Entry 6N0Z (X-ray diffraction, 1.95 A resolution); this record covers chains A and E.

# Chain A (and E)
Protein: Diphosphomevalonate decarboxylase
Organism: Anaerolinea thermophila (strain DSM 14523 / JCM 11388 / NBRC 100420 / UNI-1)
Notes: EC 4.1.1.33; chain E of this document is another copy of the same molecule, construct and numbering; everything in this record applies to it too
UniProt: E8N6F3 (E8N6F3_ANATU); residues 1-326 here = UniProt positions 1-326
Amino-acid sequence (330 residues; each row starts with the number of its first residue; numbers below 1 keep their minus sign (Gly-3 is residue -3)):
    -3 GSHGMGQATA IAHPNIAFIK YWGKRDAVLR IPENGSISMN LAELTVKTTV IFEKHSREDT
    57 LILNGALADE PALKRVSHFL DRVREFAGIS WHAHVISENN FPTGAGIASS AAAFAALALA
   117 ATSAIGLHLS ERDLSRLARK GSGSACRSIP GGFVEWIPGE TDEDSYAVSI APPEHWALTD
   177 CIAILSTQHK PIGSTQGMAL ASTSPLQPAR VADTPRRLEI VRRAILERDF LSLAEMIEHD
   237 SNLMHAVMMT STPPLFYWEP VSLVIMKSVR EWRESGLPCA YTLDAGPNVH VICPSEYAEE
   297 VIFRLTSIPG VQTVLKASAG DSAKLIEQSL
Unresolved in the structure: -3 to -1, 323-326 (chain E: -3 to 1, 323-326)
Sequence notes: expression tag (-3 to 0); engineered mutation Lys20 (Asn in E8N6F3), Met194 (His in E8N6F3)
Small-molecule neighbours: DP6 ((3R)-3-hydroxy-5-{[(R)-hydroxy(phosphonooxy)phosphoryl]oxy}-3-methylpentanoic acid): Ala13, Ile15, Lys16, Tyr17, Trp18, Lys20, Arg26, Arg71, Ser106, Ser138, Gly139, Ser140, Arg143, Ser190, Thr191, Met194, Met240, Asp280, Ala281

# How chain A and chain E interact
Contacting residue pairs (55):
  Pro201(A) with Ala205(E); Asp209(E); Arg212(E); His235(E)
  Leu202(A) with Leu202(E); Arg206(E); Leu239(E), hydrophobic; Ala242(E), hydrophobic
  Ala205(A) with Pro201(E)
  Arg206(A) with Leu202(E)
  Asp209(A) with Pro201(E)
  Arg212(A) with Pro201(E)
  His235(A) with Pro201(E); Thr246(E)
  Asn238(A) with Met245(E); Thr246(E); Phe252(E)
  Leu239(A) with Pro201(E), hydrophobic; Leu202(E), hydrophobic; Thr246(E)
  Ala242(A) with Leu202(E), hydrophobic; Ala242(E), hydrophobic
  Met245(A) with Asn238(E), hydrogen bond (backbone-side chain); Met245(E), hydrophobic; Trp254(E), hydrophobic
  Thr246(A) with His235(E); Asn238(E); Leu239(E)
  Pro249(A) with Arg266(E)
  Pro250(A) with Arg266(E), hydrogen bond (backbone-side chain)
  Phe252(A) with Asn238(E); Trp254(E), hydrophobic; Leu259(E), hydrophobic; Lys263(E), hydrogen bond (backbone-side chain); Tyr277(E)
  Trp254(A) with Met245(E), hydrophobic; Phe252(E), hydrophobic; Leu259(E); Lys263(E), hydrogen bond (backbone-side chain)
  Glu255(A) with Leu259(E); Lys263(E), salt bridge
  Pro256(A) with Pro256(E); Leu259(E); Val260(E), hydrophobic
  Leu259(A) with Phe252(E), hydrophobic; Trp254(E), hydrophobic; Glu255(E)
  Val260(A) with Pro256(E), hydrophobic
  Met262(A) with Phe252(E), hydrophobic
  Lys263(A) with Phe252(E), hydrogen bond (side chain-backbone); Trp254(E), hydrogen bond (side chain-backbone); Glu255(E), salt bridge
  Arg266(A) with Pro249(E); Pro250(E), hydrogen bond (side chain-backbone)
  Tyr277(A) with Phe252(E)
Interface residues without a listed pair, chain E (24 interface residues in all): Met262

# Overview
The chain A/chain E interface involves 24 residues from each chain, with 7 hydrogen bonds and 2 salt bridges.
Polar pairs include Glu255(A)-Lys263(E), Met245(A)-Asn238(E) and Pro250(A)-Arg266(E). Ligands of chain A:
compound DP6.
Chain A and chain E are both Diphosphomevalonate decarboxylase (Anaerolinea thermophila (strain DSM 14523 /
JCM 11388 / NBRC 100420 / UNI-1)); the structure, Crystal structure of Anaerolinea thermophila mevalonate
5-phosphate decarboxylase N20K H194M mutant complexed with (R)-MVAPP, was determined by X-ray diffraction
(same publication as 6N0X, 6N0Y and 6N10).
